Entry 3VSG (X-ray diffraction, 2.40 A resolution); this record covers chains A and B of the 4 polymer chains in the assembly.

[Chain A]
Name: 2-amino-5-chlorophenol 1,6-dioxygenase alpha subunit
Source organism: Comamonas testosteroni
Notes: EC 1.13.11.8
UniProt: Q38M40 (Q38M40_COMTE); residue numbers follow UniProt; this construct covers 1-271
Amino-acid sequence (271 residues; row label = number of the first residue in the row):
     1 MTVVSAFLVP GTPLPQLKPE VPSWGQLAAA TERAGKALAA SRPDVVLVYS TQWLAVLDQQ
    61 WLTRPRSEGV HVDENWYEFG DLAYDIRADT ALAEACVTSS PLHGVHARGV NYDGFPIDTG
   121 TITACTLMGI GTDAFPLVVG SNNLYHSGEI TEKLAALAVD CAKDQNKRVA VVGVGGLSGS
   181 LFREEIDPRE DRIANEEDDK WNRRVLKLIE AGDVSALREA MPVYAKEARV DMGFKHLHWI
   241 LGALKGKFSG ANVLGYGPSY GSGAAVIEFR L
Not modelled in the structure: 1

[Chain B]
Name: 2-amino-5-chlorophenol 1,6-dioxygenase beta subunit
Source organism: Comamonas testosteroni
Notes: EC 1.13.11.8
UniProt: Q38M41 (Q38M41_COMTE); residues 1-312 here = UniProt positions 1-312
Amino-acid sequence (312 residues; numbered 1 to 312; the number before each row is that of its first residue):
     1 MQGEIIAGFL APHPPHLVYG ENPPQNEPRS QGGWEVLRWA YERARERLDA MKPDVLLVHS
    61 PHWITSVGHH FLGVPELSGK SVDPIFPNVF RYDFSLNVDV ELAEACAEEG RKAGLVTKMM
   121 RNPKFRVDYG TITTLHLIRP QWDIPVVGIS ANNSPYYLNT KEGMSEMDVL GKATREAIRK
   181 TGRKAVLLAS NTLSHWHFHE EPTIPEDMSK EYPATMAGYQ WDIRMIELMR QGKTSEVFKL
   241 LPQFIDEAFA EVKSGAFTWM HAAMQYPELA AELFGYGTVI GTGNAVMEWD LRKAGLSMLG
   301 AADQKQRSAA VA
Not modelled in the structure: 305-312

[Chain A / chain B interface]
Residue-residue contacts (56; chain A residue first):
  V56(A) - I85(B)  hydrophobic
  V56(A) - H199(B)
  L57(A) - F86(B)  hydrophobic
  L57(A) - F198(B)
  D58(A) - E201(B)
  Q60(A) - P84(B)  hydrogen bond (side chain-backbone)
  H71(A) - R126(B)
  V72(A) - N122(B)
  V72(A) - K124(B)
  V72(A) - F125(B)  hydrophobic
  E74(A) - H62(B)
  E74(A) - W63(B)  hydrogen bond (backbone-side chain)
  E74(A) - I64(B)  hydrogen bond (side chain-backbone)
  E74(A) - T65(B)
  E74(A) - F125(B)
  N75(A) - I64(B)  hydrogen bond (side chain-backbone)
  N75(A) - T65(B)
  N75(A) - S66(B)  hydrogen bond (side chain-backbone)
  Y77(A) - H70(B)
  Y77(A) - K118(B)
  Y77(A) - M119(B)
  Y77(A) - M120(B)  hydrophobic
  Y77(A) - N122(B)  hydrogen bond (backbone-side chain)
  E78(A) - K118(B)  salt bridge
  D81(A) - N122(B)  hydrogen bond
  D81(A) - K124(B)
  H106(A) - E200(B)  salt bridge
  R108(A) - P87(B)
  R108(A) - N88(B)
  Y112(A) - P87(B)  hydrophobic
  Y112(A) - N88(B)
  Y112(A) - R91(B)
  D113(A) - K80(B)  salt bridge
  D113(A) - V82(B)
  G114(A) - V82(B)
  F115(A) - P84(B)
  P116(A) - V82(B)
  P116(A) - R126(B)
  Y145(A) - H197(B)  hydrogen bond
  Y145(A) - H199(B)
  G179(A) - Y157(B)
  S180(A) - Y157(B)  hydrogen bond
  L181(A) - S66(B)
  F182(A) - V67(B)
  R183(A) - S66(B)
  R183(A) - G68(B)
  R183(A) - V116(B)
  R183(A) - N152(B)  hydrogen bond
  R183(A) - N153(B)
  R183(A) - S154(B)
  R183(A) - Y157(B)
  E184(A) - V67(B)
  E185(A) - V67(B)
  E185(A) - K118(B)  salt bridge
  R229(A) - Y157(B)  hydrogen bond (side chain-backbone)
  Y260(A) - V67(B)  hydrophobic
Also at the interface, not in a pair above, chain A (32 interface residues in all): V70, D73, W76, G80
Also at the interface, not in a pair above, chain B (36 interface residues in all): T117, R121, F249

[In short]
32 residues of chain A and 36 residues of chain B are in contact, with 11 hydrogen bonds and 4 salt bridges.
Polar pairs include E78(A)-K118(B), H106(A)-E200(B) and D113(A)-K80(B).
Chain A is 2-amino-5-chlorophenol 1,6-dioxygenase alpha subunit and chain B is 2-amino-5-chlorophenol
1,6-dioxygenase beta subunit, both from Comamonas testosteroni; the structure, Crystal structure of iron free
1,6-APD, 2-Animophenol-1,6-Dioxygenase, was determined by X-ray diffraction together with 3VSH, 3VSI and 3VSJ
from the same study.
